8TW9 - chains T and E of the 6 polymer chains in the assembly; structure by electron microscopy, 3.60 A resolution.

== Chain T ==
Molecule: Template DNA
Sequence (15 nucleotides; row label = number of the first residue in the row):
     1 TTTTTAGCAG CAACA

== Chain E ==
Protein: DNA polymerase epsilon catalytic subunit A
Organism: Saccharomyces cerevisiae
Notes: EC 2.7.7.7, 3.1.11.-
UniProt: P21951 (DPOE_YEAST); numbering as in UniProt (aligned over 1-2222)
Amino-acid sequence (2222 residues; each row starts with the number of its first residue):
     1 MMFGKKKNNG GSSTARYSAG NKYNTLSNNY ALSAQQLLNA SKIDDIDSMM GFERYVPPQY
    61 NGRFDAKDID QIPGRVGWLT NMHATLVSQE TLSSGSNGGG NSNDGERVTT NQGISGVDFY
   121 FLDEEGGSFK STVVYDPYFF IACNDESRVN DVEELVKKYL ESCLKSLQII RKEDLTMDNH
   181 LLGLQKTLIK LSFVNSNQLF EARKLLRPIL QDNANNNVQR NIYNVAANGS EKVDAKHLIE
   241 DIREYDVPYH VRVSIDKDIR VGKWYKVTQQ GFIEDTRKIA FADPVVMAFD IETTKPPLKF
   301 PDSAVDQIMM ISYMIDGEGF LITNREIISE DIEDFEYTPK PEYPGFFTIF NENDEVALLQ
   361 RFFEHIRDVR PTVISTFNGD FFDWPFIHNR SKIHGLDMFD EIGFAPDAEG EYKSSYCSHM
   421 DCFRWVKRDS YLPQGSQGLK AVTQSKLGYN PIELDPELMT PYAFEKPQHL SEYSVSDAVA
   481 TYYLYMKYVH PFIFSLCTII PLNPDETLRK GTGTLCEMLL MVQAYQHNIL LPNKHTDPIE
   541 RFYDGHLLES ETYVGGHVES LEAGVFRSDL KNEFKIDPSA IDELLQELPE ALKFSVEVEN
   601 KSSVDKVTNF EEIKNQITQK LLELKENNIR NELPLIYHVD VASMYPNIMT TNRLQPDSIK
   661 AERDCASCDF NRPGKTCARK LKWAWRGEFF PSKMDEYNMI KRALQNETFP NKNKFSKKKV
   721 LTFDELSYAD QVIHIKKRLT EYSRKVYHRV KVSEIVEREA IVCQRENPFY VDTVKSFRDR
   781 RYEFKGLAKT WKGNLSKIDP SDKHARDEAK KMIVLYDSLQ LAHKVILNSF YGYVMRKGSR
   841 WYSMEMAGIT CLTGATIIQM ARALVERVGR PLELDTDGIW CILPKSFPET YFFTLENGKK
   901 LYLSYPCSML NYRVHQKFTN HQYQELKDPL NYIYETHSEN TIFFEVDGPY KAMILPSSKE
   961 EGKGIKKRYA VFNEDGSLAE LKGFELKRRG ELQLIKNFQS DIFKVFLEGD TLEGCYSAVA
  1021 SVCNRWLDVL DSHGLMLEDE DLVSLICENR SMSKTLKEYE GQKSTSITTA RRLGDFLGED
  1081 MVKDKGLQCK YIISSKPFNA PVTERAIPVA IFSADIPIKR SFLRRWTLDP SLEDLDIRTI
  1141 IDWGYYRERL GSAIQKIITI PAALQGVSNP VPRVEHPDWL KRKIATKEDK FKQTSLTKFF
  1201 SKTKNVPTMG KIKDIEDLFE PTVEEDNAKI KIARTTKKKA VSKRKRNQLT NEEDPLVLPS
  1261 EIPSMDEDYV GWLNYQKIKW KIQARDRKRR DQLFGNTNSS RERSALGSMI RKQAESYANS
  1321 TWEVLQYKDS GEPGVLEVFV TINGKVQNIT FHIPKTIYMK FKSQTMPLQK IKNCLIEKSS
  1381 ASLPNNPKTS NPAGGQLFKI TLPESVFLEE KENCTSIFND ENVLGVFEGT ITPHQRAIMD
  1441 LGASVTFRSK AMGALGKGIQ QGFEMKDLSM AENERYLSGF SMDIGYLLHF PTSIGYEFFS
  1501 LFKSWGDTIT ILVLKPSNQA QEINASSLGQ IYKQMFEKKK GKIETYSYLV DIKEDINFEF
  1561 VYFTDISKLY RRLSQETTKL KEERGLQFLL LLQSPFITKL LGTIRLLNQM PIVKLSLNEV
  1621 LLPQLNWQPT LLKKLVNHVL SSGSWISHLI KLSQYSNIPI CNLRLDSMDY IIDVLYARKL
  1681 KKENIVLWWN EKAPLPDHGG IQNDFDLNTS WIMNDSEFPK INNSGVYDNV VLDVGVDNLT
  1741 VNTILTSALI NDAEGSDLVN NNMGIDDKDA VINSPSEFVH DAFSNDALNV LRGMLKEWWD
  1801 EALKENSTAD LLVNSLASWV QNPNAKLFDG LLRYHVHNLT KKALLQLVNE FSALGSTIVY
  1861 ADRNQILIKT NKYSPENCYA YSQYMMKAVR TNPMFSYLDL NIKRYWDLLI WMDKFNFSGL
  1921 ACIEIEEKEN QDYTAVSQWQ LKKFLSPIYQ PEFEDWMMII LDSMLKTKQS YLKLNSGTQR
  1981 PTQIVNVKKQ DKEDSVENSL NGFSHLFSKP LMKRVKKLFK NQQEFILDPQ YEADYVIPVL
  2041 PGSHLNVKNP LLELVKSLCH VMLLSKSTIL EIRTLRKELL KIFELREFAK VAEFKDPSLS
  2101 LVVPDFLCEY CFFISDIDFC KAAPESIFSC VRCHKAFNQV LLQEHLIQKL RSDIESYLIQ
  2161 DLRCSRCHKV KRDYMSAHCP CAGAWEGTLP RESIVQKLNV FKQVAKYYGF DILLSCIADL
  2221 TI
Not modelled in the structure: 1-18, 89-112, 217-233, 1078-1083, 1190-2222
UniProt features mapped onto this chain:
  - zinc finger: Cys2108 to Cys2133 (CysA-type)
  - motif: Cys2164 to Cys2181 (CysB motif)
  - binding site (Zn(2+)): Cys2108, Cys2111, Cys2130, Cys2133
  - binding site ([4Fe-4S] cluster): Cys2164, Cys2167, Cys2179, Cys2181
  - mutagenesis: Met644 (M644G: Increases rates of C-to-A transversion substitutions; M644I: In POL2-9; temperature-sensitive mutant), Pro710 (P710S: In POL2-18; temperature-sensitive mutant)

== How chain T and chain E interact ==
Residue-residue contacts - 35 pairs, chain T then chain E:
  DT2(T) - Glu409(E)  phosphate contact
  DT3(T) - Lys510(E)  phosphate contact
  DT3(T) - Gly511(E)  hydrogen bond to the phosphate
  DT3(T) - Thr514(E)  hydrogen bond to the phosphate
  DT3(T) - Lys837(E)  base contact
  DT3(T) - Gly838(E)  base contact
  DT4(T) - Gly511(E)  phosphate contact
  DT4(T) - Thr512(E)  base contact
  DT4(T) - Gly513(E)  phosphate contact
  DT4(T) - Thr514(E)  hydrogen bond to the phosphate
  DT4(T) - Gly832(E)  base contact
  DT4(T) - Tyr833(E)  sugar contact
  DT4(T) - Met835(E)  phosphate contact
  DT4(T) - Arg836(E)  phosphate contact
  DT5(T) - Tyr553(E)  hydrogen bond to the phosphate
  DT5(T) - Met835(E)  sugar contact
  DT5(T) - Lys837(E)  salt bridge to the phosphate
  DA6(T) - Thr552(E)  phosphate contact
  DA6(T) - Tyr553(E)  phosphate contact
  DA6(T) - Val554(E)  phosphate contact
  DA6(T) - Gly555(E)  hydrogen bond to the phosphate
  DG7(T) - Tyr553(E)  phosphate contact
  DG7(T) - Val554(E)  phosphate contact
  DG7(T) - Gly555(E)  hydrogen bond to the phosphate
  DG7(T) - Gly556(E)  sugar contact
  DG7(T) - Arg686(E)  salt bridge to the phosphate
  DG7(T) - Lys967(E)  base contact
  DC8(T) - Val558(E)  phosphate contact
  DC8(T) - Lys966(E)  phosphate contact
  DA9(T) - Gly964(E)  phosphate contact
  DA9(T) - Ile965(E)  phosphate contact
  DA9(T) - Lys966(E)  hydrogen bond to the phosphate
  DG10(T) - Arg968(E)  sugar contact
  DC11(T) - Lys959(E)  salt bridge to the phosphate
  DA15(T) - His748(E)  phosphate contact
Other interface residues (no listed pair), chain T (12 interface residues in all): DT1
Other interface residues (no listed pair), chain E (29 interface residues in all): Arg744, Ser958, Lys1156

== In short ==
12 residues of chain T face 29 of chain E across their interface; the contacts include 7 hydrogen bonds and 3
salt bridges. Polar pairs include DT3(T)-Gly511(E), DT3(T)-Thr514(E) and DT4(T)-Thr514(E).
Chain T is Template DNA and chain E is DNA polymerase epsilon catalytic subunit A (Saccharomyces cerevisiae);
the structure, Cryo-EM structure of S. cerevisiae PolE-Ctf18-8-1-DNA, was determined by electron microscopy
(same publication as 9B8R, 8TW7, 8TW8, 8TWA and 8TWB).
